Entry 3OYN (X-ray diffraction, 2.68 A resolution); this record covers chains A and B of the 4 polymer chains in the assembly.

[Chain A (and B)]
Name: PFV integrase
Source organism: Human spumaretrovirus
Notes: fragment: to 1143; chain B of this document is another copy of the same molecule, construct and numbering; everything in this record applies to it too
UniProtKB: P14350 (POL_FOAMV); residues 1-392 here correspond to UniProt positions 752-1143 (UniProt number = residue number + 751)
Chain sequence (395 residues; row label = number of the first residue in the row; numbers below 1 keep their minus sign (Gly-2 is residue -2)):
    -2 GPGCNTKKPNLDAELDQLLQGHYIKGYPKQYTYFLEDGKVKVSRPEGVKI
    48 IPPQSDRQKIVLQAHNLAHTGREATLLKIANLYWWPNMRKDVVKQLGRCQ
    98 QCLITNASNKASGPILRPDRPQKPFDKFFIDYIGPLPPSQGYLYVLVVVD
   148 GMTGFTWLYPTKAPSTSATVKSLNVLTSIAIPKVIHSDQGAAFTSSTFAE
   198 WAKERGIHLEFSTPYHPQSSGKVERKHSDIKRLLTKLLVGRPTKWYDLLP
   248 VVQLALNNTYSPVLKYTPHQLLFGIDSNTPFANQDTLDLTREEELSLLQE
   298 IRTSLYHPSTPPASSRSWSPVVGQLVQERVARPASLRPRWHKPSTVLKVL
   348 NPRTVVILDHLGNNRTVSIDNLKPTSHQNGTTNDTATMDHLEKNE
Unresolved in the structure: -2 to 7, 376-392 (chain B: -2 to 115, 300-392)
Differences from the reference sequence: expression tag (-2 to 0); variant Ser217 (Gly968 in P14350), Gly218 (Ser969 in P14350); engineered mutation His224 (Asn975 in P14350)
Metal / ion sites: Zn2+: His62, His66, Cys96, Cys99; Mg2+ site 1: Asp128, Asp185 (together with magnesium); Mg2+ site 2: Asp128, Glu221 (together with magnesium)
Residues lining bound ligands: magnesium (ZZX; (6S)-2-(3-chloro-4-fluorobenzyl)-8-ethyl-10-hydroxy-N,6-dimethyl-1,9-dioxo-1,2,6,7,8,9-hexahydropyrazino[1',2':1,5]pyrrolo[2,3-d]pyridazine-4-carboxamide): Asp128, Tyr129, Asp185, Gln186, Gly187, Tyr212, Pro214, Gln215, Glu221
Curated features (UniProtKB/Swiss-Prot):
  - binding site (Mg(2+)): Asp123, Asp185
Reported in the primary citation:
  - mutagenesis - S217Q: decreased catalytic activity
  - mutagenesis - S217H: increased catalytic activity
  - mutagenesis - S217H (Kd 200 nM): decreased binding to magnesium

[Interface between chain A and chain B]
Residue-residue contacts (60):
  Lys120(A) - Ile272(B)
  Pro121(A) - Ile272(B)
  Phe122(A) - Asn275(B)  hydrogen bond (backbone-side chain)
  Asn171(A) - Pro247(B)
  Thr174(A) - Leu251(B)
  Ser175(A) - Pro247(B)
  Ser175(A) - Gln250(B)  hydrogen bond
  Ser175(A) - Leu251(B)
  Ile176(A) - Phe152(B)
  Ile176(A) - Trp154(B)
  Ile176(A) - Phe270(B)  hydrophobic
  Ala177(A) - Leu251(B)  hydrophobic
  Ile178(A) - Leu251(B)  hydrophobic
  Ile178(A) - Asn275(B)  hydrogen bond (backbone-side chain)
  Ile178(A) - Thr276(B)
  Pro179(A) - Asn275(B)
  Lys180(A) - Asn275(B)  hydrogen bond
  Pro247(A) - Ser175(B)
  Gln250(A) - Ser175(B)  hydrogen bond (side chain-backbone)
  Gln250(A) - Ile176(B)
  Leu251(A) - Thr174(B)
  Leu251(A) - Ser175(B)
  His266(A) - Phe122(B)
  Leu269(A) - Phe270(B)
  Phe270(A) - Phe122(B)  hydrophobic
  Phe270(A) - Leu269(B)
  Phe270(A) - Phe270(B)  hydrophobic
  Ile272(A) - Lys120(B)
  Ile272(A) - Phe122(B)
  Asp273(A) - Phe122(B)
  Ser274(A) - Phe122(B)
  Ser274(A) - Ala177(B)
  Ser274(A) - Ile178(B)  hydrogen bond (side chain-backbone)
  Asn275(A) - Ile178(B)  hydrogen bond (backbone-backbone)
  Asn275(A) - Pro179(B)  hydrogen bond (side chain-backbone)
  Asn275(A) - Lys180(B)
  Asn275(A) - Arg202(B)
  Asn275(A) - Gly203(B)  hydrogen bond (side chain-backbone)
  Thr276(A) - Ile178(B)
  Thr283(A) - Lys120(B)  hydrogen bond (backbone-side chain)
  Leu284(A) - Arg117(B)
  Leu284(A) - Pro118(B)
  Leu284(A) - Lys120(B)
  Leu286(A) - Pro118(B)
  Leu286(A) - Lys120(B)  hydrogen bond (backbone-side chain)
  Thr287(A) - Lys120(B)
  Arg288(A) - Lys120(B)
  Arg288(A) - Pro121(B)
  Arg288(A) - Met149(B)
  Arg288(A) - Leu268(B)  hydrogen bond (side chain-backbone)
  Arg288(A) - Leu269(B)  hydrogen bond (side chain-backbone)
  Glu289(A) - Tyr263(B)
  Glu291(A) - Lys120(B)  salt bridge
  Leu292(A) - Gln267(B)
  Leu292(A) - Leu268(B)
  Leu292(A) - Gly271(B)
  Leu295(A) - Phe270(B)
  Gln296(A) - Gly271(B)
  Arg299(A) - Phe270(B)  hydrogen bond (side chain-backbone)
  Arg299(A) - Ile272(B)
Other interface residues (no listed pair), chain A (37 interface residues in all): Phe152, Trp154, Gln281, Asp285
Other interface residues (no listed pair), chain B (32 interface residues in all): Gln119, Ile204, His266

[Overview]
Chain A and chain B form an interface of 37 and 32 residues respectively, with 14 hydrogen bonds and 1 salt
bridge. Polar contacts include Glu291(A)-Lys120(B), Phe122(A)-Asn275(B) and Ser175(A)-Gln250(B). Chain A binds
magnesium. From the paper: S217Q of chain A reduces catalytic activity; S217H of chain A increases catalytic
activity.
Both chains are PFV integrase (Human spumaretrovirus). Entry 3OYN (Crystal structure of the PFV N224H mutant
intasome bound to magnesium and the INSTI MK2048) was determined by X-ray diffraction, deposited together with
3OYA, 3OYB, 3OYC, 3OYD, 3OYE, 3OYF and 4 further entries.
